Entry 5O6A (electron microscopy, 3.90 A resolution); this record covers chains B and C of the 6 polymer chains in the assembly.

Chain B (and C):
Molecule: Envelope protein
From: Tick-borne encephalitis virus (strain Hypr)
Notes: EC 3.4.21.91, 3.6.1.15, 3.6.4.13, 2.1.1.56, 2.1.1.57, 2.7.7.48; chain C of this document is another copy of the same molecule, construct and numbering; everything in this record applies to it too
Reference sequence: Q01299 (POLG_TBEVH); residues 1-496 here correspond to UniProt positions 281-776 (UniProt number = residue number + 280)
Amino-acid sequence (496 residues; each row starts with the number of its first residue):
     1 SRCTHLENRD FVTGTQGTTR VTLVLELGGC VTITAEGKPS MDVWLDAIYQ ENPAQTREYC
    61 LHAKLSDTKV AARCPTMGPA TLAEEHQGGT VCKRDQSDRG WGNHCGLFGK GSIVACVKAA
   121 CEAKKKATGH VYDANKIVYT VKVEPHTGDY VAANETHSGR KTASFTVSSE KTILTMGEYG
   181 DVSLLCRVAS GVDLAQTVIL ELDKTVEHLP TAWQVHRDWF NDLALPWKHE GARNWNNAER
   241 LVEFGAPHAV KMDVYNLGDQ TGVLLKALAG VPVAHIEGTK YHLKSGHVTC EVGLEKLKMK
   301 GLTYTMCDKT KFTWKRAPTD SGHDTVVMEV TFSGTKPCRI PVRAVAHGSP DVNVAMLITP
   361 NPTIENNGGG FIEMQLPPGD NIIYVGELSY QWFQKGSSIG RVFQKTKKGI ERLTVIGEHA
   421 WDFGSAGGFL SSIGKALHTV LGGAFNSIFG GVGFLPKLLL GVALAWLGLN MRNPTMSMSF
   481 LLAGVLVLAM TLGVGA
Disordered / not traced: 493-496
Disulfides: Cys3-Cys30, Cys60-Cys121, Cys74-Cys105, Cys92-Cys116, Cys186-Cys290, Cys307-Cys338
Glycans and other covalent adducts: N-acetylglucosamine (NAG) linked to Asn154
Curated features (UniProtKB/Swiss-Prot):
  - region: Asp98 to Gly111 (Fusion peptide)
  - site: Ala496 (Cleavage)
  - glycosylation: Asn154 (N-linked (GlcNAc...) asparagine)
Reported in the primary citation:
  - post-translational modification sites: Asn154

Interface between chain B and chain C:
Contacting residue pairs - 16 pairs, chain B then chain C:
  His347(B) - Leu185(C)
  His347(B) - Arg187(C)  hydrogen bond
  His347(B) - Glu291(C)  salt bridge
  Ser349(B) - Arg20(C)
  Asp380(B) - Arg187(C)  salt bridge
  Asp380(B) - Ser190(C)
  Tyr384(B) - Glu170(C)  hydrogen bond
  Ser389(B) - Ser168(C)
  Ser389(B) - Glu170(C)
  Tyr390(B) - Val167(C)
  Tyr390(B) - Ser168(C)
  Gln391(B) - Val167(C)  hydrogen bond (backbone-backbone)
  Gln391(B) - Ser169(C)  hydrogen bond (side chain-backbone)
  Gln391(B) - Cys186(C)
  Gln391(B) - Arg187(C)
  Phe393(B) - Ala189(C)  hydrophobic
Also at the interface, not in a pair above, chain C (12 interface residues in all): Val188

In short:
8 residues of chain B face 12 of chain C across their interface, with 4 hydrogen bonds and 2 salt bridges.
Polar contacts include His347(B)-Glu291(C), Asp380(B)-Arg187(C) and His347(B)-Arg187(C). From the paper: a
modification site at Asn154(B).
Both chains are Envelope protein (Tick-borne encephalitis virus (strain Hypr)). Entry 5O6A (The cryo-EM
structure of Tick-borne encephalitis virus mature particle) was determined by electron microscopy together
with 5O6V from the same study.
